1K1Q - chain A; structure by X-ray diffraction, 2.80 A resolution.

# Chain A
Name: DBH protein
From: Sulfolobus solfataricus
UniProt: P96022 (DPO41_SULSO); numbering as in UniProt (aligned over 1-354)
Sequence (354 residues; row label = number of the first residue in the row):
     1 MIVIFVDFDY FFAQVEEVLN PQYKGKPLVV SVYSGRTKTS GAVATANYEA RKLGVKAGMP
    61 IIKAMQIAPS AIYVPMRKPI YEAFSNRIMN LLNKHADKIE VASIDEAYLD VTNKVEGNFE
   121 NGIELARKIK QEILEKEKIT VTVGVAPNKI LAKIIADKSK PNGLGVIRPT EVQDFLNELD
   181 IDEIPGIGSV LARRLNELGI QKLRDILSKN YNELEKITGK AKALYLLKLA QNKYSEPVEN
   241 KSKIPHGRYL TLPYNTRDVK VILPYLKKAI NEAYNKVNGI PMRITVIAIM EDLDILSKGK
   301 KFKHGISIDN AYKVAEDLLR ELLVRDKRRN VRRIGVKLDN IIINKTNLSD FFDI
Disordered / not traced: 35-45, 345-354
Sequence notes: engineered mutation Ser31 (Cys in P96022)
Curated features (UniProtKB/Swiss-Prot):
  - active site: Glu106
  - binding site (Mg(2+)): Asp7, Asp105
  - site: Phe12 (Substrate discrimination)

# In short
UniProt lists active-site residue Glu106 and Mg2+-binding residues Asp7 and Asp105.
Chain A is DBH protein (Sulfolobus solfataricus); the structure, Crystal Structure of a DinB Family Error
Prone DNA Polymerase from Sulfolobus solfataricus, was determined by X-ray diffraction (same publication as
1K1S).
